5UAX - chains A and C of the 5 polymer chains in the assembly; structure by X-ray diffraction, 1.85 A resolution.

# Chain A (and C)
Protein: Pyrroline-5-carboxylate reductase 1, mitochondrial
Organism: Homo sapiens
Notes: EC 1.5.1.2; chain C of this document is another copy of the same molecule, construct and numbering; everything in this record applies to it too
UniProtKB: P32322 (P5CR1_HUMAN); residue numbers follow UniProt; this construct covers 1-300
Amino-acid sequence (322 residues; each row starts with the number of its first residue; numbers below 1 keep their minus sign (Met-21 is residue -21)):
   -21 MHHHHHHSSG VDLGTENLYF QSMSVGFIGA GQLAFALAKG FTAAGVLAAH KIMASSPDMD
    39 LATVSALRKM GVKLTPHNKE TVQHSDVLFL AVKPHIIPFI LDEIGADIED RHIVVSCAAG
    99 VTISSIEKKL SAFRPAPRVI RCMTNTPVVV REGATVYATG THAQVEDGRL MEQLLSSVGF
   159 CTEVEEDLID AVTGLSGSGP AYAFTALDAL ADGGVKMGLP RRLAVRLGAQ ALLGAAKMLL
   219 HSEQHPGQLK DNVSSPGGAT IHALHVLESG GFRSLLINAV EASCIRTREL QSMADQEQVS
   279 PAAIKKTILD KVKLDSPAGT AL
Disordered / not traced: -21 to -8, 271-300 (chain C: -21 to -6, 35-36, 271-300)
Differences from the reference sequence: initiating methionine (-21); expression tag (-20 to 0)
UniProt features mapped onto this chain:
  - binding site (NADP(+)): Ile6 to Leu11, Ser34, Asn56, Ala69 to Pro72, Cys95 to Ala97
  - binding site (NADPH): Ala8, Gln10, Leu11, Ser34, Asp36, Asn56, Val70, Lys71, Ala97, Asn230
  - binding site (L-proline): Glu164, Ala237, Thr238
  - modified residue: Ser2 (N-acetylserine), Ser278 (Phosphoserine)
  - natural variant: Arg119 (R119G: In ARCL2B; R119H: In ARCL2B), Ala179 (A179T: In ARCL2B), Gly206 (G206R: In ARCL2B; G206W: In ARCL2B), Gly248 (G248E: In ARCL3B), Arg251 (R251H: In ARCL3B), Ala257 (A257T: In ARCL3B), Arg266 (R266Q: In ARCL2B)
  - mutagenesis: Glu221 (E221A: Reduced enzyme activity), Thr238 (T238A: Decreased pyrroline-5-carboxylate reductase activity)
From the paper describing this entry:
  - mutagenesis - T238A (10-fold): decreased catalytic activity on l-P5C
  - catalytic residues: Thr238

# How chain A and chain C interact
Pairs across the interface (16; chain A residue first):
  Lys228(A) - Asp186(C)  salt bridge
  Lys228(A) - Asp190(C)  salt bridge
  Lys228(A) - Arg199(C)
  Asp229(A) - Arg199(C)  salt bridge
  Ser232(A) - Val193(C)
  Pro234(A) - Val193(C)
  Pro234(A) - Gly196(C)
  Pro234(A) - Leu197(C)
  Pro234(A) - Pro198(C)  hydrophobic
  Gly235(A) - Val193(C)  hydrogen bond (backbone-backbone)
  Gly235(A) - Lys194(C)
  Gly235(A) - Gly196(C)
  Ile239(A) - Asp190(C)
  Ile239(A) - Lys194(C)
  His240(A) - Lys194(C)
  His243(A) - Lys194(C)  hydrogen bond
Interface residues without a listed pair, chain A (9 interface residues in all): Ser233

# Overview
9 residues of chain A face 8 of chain C across their interface, with 2 hydrogen bonds and 3 salt bridges.
Polar pairs include Lys228(A)-Asp186(C), Lys228(A)-Asp190(C) and Asp229(A)-Arg199(C). The paper reports the
catalytic residue Thr238(A); T238A of chain A reduces catalytic activity on l-P5C.
Chain A and chain C are both Pyrroline-5-carboxylate reductase 1, mitochondrial (Homo sapiens); the structure,
Structure of apo human PYCR-1 crystallized in space group C2, was determined by X-ray diffraction (same
publication as 5UAT, 5UAU, 5UAV and 5UAW).
